7NA7 - chains A and N of the 6 polymer chains in the assembly; structure by electron microscopy, 2.70 A resolution.

[Chain A]
Protein: Guanine nucleotide-binding protein G(i) subunit alpha-1
From: Homo sapiens
Reference sequence: P63096 (GNAI1_HUMAN); numbering as in UniProt (aligned over 1-354)
Amino-acid sequence (354 residues; numbered 1 to 354; the number before each row is that of its first residue):
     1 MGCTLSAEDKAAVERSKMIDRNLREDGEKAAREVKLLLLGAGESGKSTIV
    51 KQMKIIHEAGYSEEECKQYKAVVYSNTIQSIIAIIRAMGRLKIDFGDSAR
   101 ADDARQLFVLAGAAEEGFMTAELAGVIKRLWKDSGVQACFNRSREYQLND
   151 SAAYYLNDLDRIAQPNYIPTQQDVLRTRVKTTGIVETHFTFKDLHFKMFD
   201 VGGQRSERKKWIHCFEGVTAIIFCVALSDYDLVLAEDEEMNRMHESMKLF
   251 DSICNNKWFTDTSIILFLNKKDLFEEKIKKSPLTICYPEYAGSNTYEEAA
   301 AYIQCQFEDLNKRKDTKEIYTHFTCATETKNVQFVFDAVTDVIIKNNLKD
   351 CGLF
Unresolved in the structure: 1-4, 56-181, 234-240
Differences from the reference sequence: conflict Glu-328 (Asp in P63096)
Swiss-Prot annotation at these positions:
  - region: Lys-35 to Thr-48 (G1 motif), Asp-173 to Thr-181 (G2 motif), Phe-196 to Arg-205 (G3 motif), Ile-265 to Asp-272 (G4 motif), Thr-324 to Thr-327, Thr-329 (G5 motif)
  - binding site (GTP): Glu-43 to Thr-48, Ser-151, Leu-175 to Thr-181, Asp-200 to Gln-204, Asn-269 to Asp-272, Ala-326
  - binding site (Mg(2+)): Ser-47, Thr-181
  - modified residue: Arg-178 (ADP-ribosylarginine), Gln-204 (Deamidated glutamine), Cys-351 (ADP-ribosylcysteine)
  - lipidation: Gly-2 (N-myristoyl glycine), Cys-3 (S-palmitoyl cysteine)
  - natural variant: Gly-40 (G40C: In NEDHISB; G40R: In NEDHISB), Gly-45 (G45D: In NEDHISB), Thr-48 (T48I: In NEDHISB; T48K: In NEDHISB), Gln-52 (Q52P: In NEDHISB), Ser-75 (deletion: In NEDHISB; uncertain significance), Gln-172 (deletion: In NEDHISB), Asp-173 (D173V: In NEDHISB), Glu-186 to Phe-189 (deletion: In NEDHISB; uncertain significance), Cys-224 (C224Y: In NEDHISB), Lys-270 (K270N: In NEDHISB; K270R: In NEDHISB), Asp-272 (D272G: In NEDHISB), Ala-326 (A326P: In NEDHISB), 1 further natural variant entry in UniProt
  - mutagenesis: Gly-42 (G42R: Abolishes switch to an activated conformation and dissociation from beta and gamma subunits upon GTP binding. Abolishes interaction with RGS family members), Glu-116 (E116L: Enhances interaction (inactive GDP-bound) with RGS14), Gln-147 (Q147L: Enhances interaction (inactive GDP-bound) with RGS14), Glu-245 (E245L: Enhances interaction (inactive GDP-bound) with RGS14)

[Chain N]
Protein: Antibody fragment
From: Mus musculus
Notes: antibody fragment or engineered binder
Amino-acid sequence (246 residues; numbered 2 to 247; the number before each row is that of its first residue):
     2 VQLVESGGGLVQPGGSRKLSCSASGFAFSSFGMHWVRQAPEKGLEWVAYI
    52 SSGSGTIYYADTVKGRFTISRDDPKNTLFLQMTSLRSEDTAMYYCVRSIY
   102 YYGSSPFDFWGQGTTLTVSSGGGGSGGGGSGGGGSDIVMTQATSSVPVTP
   152 GESVSISCRSSKSLLHSNGNTYLYWFLQRPGQSPQLLIYRMSNLASGVPE
   202 RFSGSGSGTAFTLTISRLEAEDVGVYYCMQHLEYPLTFGAGTKLEL
Unresolved in the structure: 122-135
Disulfides: Cys-22/Cys-96, Cys-159/Cys-229

[How chain A and chain N interact]
Residue-residue contacts - 22 pairs, chain A then chain N:
  Leu-5(A) with His-167(N)
  Ser-6(A) with His-167(N)
  Ala-7(A) with Leu-233(N)
  Glu-8(A) with Tyr-101(N); Pro-107(N); Tyr-173(N); Tyr-175(N), hydrogen bond; Arg-191(N), salt bridge; His-232(N), salt bridge
  Asp-9(A) with Asn-169(N), hydrogen bond; Tyr-173(N), hydrogen bond
  Ala-11(A) with Tyr-101(N), hydrophobic
  Ala-12(A) with Tyr-101(N)
  Glu-14(A) with Ser-52(N), hydrogen bond; Ser-53(N); Gly-56(N); Thr-57(N), hydrogen bond
  Arg-15(A) with Ile-100(N); Tyr-101(N); Tyr-102(N)
  Met-18(A) with Ser-53(N); Gly-54(N)
Interface residues without a listed pair, chain N (18 interface residues in all): Ser-31, Tyr-50

[In short]
10 residues of chain A and 18 residues of chain N are in contact; the contacts include 5 hydrogen bonds and 2
salt bridges. Polar contacts include Glu-8(A)/Arg-191(N), Glu-8(A)/His-232(N) and Glu-8(A)/Tyr-175(N).
Here chain A is Guanine nucleotide-binding protein G(i) subunit alpha-1 (Homo sapiens) and chain N is Antibody
fragment (Mus musculus). Entry 7NA7 (Structures of human ghrelin receptor-Gi complexes with ghrelin and a
synthetic agonist) was determined by electron microscopy, deposited together with 7NA8.
